Entry 8AM1 (X-ray diffraction, 2.53 A resolution); this record covers chain A.

[Chain A]
Name: Cholinesterase
From: Homo sapiens
Notes: EC 3.1.1.8
UniProtKB: P06276 (CHLE_HUMAN); residues 1-529 here correspond to UniProt positions 29-557 (UniProt number = residue number + 28)
Chain sequence (529 residues; numbered 1 to 529; the number before each row is that of its first residue):
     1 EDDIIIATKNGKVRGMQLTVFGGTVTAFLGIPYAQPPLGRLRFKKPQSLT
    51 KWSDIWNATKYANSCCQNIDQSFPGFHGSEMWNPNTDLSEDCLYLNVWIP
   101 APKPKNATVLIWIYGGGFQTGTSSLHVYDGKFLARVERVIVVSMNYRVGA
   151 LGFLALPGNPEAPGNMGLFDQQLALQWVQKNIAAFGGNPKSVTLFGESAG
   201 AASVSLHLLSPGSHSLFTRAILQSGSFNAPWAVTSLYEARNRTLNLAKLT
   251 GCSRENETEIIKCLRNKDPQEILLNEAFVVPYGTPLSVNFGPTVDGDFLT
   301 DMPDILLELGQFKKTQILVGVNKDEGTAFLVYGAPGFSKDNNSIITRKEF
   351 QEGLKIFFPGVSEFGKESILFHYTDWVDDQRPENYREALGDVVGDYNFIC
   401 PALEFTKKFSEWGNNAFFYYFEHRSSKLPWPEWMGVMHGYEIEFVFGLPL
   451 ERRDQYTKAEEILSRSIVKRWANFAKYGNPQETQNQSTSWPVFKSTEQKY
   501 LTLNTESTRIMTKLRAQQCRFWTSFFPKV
Disordered / not traced: 1-2
Cystine bridges: Cys65-Cys92, Cys252-Cys263, Cys400-Cys519
Covalent attachments: N-acetylglucosamine (NAG) linked to Asn57, Asn106, Asn256, Asn485; glycan linked to Asn241, Asn341
Construct notes: engineered mutation Gln17 (Asn45 in P06276), Gln455 (Asn483 in P06276), Gln481 (Asn509 in P06276), Gln486 (Asn514 in P06276)
Residues lining bound ligands:
  - zinc (LWL; N,N,N-trimethyl-2-oxo-2-(2-(pyridin-2-ylmethylene)hydrazineyl)ethan-1-aminium), molecule 1: Ile69, Asp70, Gly116, Gly117, Thr120, Ser198, Trp231, Leu286, Ser287, Val288, Phe329, Tyr332, Phe398, His438
  - zinc (LWL), molecule 2: Gly78, Trp82, Gly115, Gly116, Gly117, Tyr128, Glu197, Ser198, Pro285, Ala328, Phe329, Tyr332, Trp430, Met437, His438, Gly439, Tyr440
UniProt features mapped onto this chain:
  - active site: Ser198 (Acyl-ester intermediate), Glu325 (Charge relay system), His438 (Charge relay system)
  - binding site (tacrine): Trp82, His438
  - binding site (substrate): Gly116, Gly117
  - modified residue: Ser198 (Phosphoserine)
  - glycosylation (N-linked (GlcNAc...) asparagine): Asn57 (complex), Asn106 (complex), Asn241 (complex), Asn256 (complex), Asn341 (complex), Asn485

[Summary]
Bound to chain A: zinc. N-acetylglucosamine is covalently linked to Asn57, Asn106, Asn256 and Asn485. Curated
annotation (UniProt) lists 3 active-site residues, tacrine-binding residues Trp82 and His438 and
substrate-binding residues Gly116 and Gly117.
Chain A is Cholinesterase (Homo sapiens); the structure, Human butyrylcholinesterase in complex with zinc and
N,N,N-trimethyl-2-oxo-2-(2-(pyridin-2-ylmethylene)hydrazineyl)ethan-1-aminium, was determined by X-ray
diffraction, deposited together with 8AEN, 8AEV and 8AM2.
